PDB entry 8WDV | electron microscopy, 2.24 A resolution | chains L and H of the 36 polymer chains in the assembly

== Chain L ==
Molecule: Reaction center protein L chain
Organism: Allochromatium vinosum DSM 180
UniProtKB: P51762 (RCEL_ALLVD); residue numbers follow UniProt; this construct covers 1-278
Sequence (278 residues; row label = number of the first residue in the row):
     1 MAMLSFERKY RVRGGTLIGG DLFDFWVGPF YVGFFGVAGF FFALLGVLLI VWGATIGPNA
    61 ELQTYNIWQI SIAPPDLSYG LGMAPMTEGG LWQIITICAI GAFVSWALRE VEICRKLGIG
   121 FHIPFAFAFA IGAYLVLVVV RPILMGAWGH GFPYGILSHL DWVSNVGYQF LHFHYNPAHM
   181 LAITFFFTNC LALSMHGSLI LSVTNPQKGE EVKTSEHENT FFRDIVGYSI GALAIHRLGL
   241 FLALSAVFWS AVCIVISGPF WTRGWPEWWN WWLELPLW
Disordered / not traced: 1
Swiss-Prot annotation at these positions:
  - binding site ((7R,8Z)-bacteriochlorophyll b): His159, His179
  - binding site (Fe cation): His196, His236
  - binding site (a ubiquinone): Phe222
Bound ions: Fe ion: His196, His236 (shared with 3 residues of chain M)
Small-molecule neighbours:
  - bacteriochlorophyll a (BCL), molecule 1: Val47, Ile50, Phe103, Tyr134, Leu137, Phe152, Ile156, Leu157, His159, Leu160, Trp162, Val163
  - bacteriochlorophyll a (BCL), molecule 2: Phe103, Phe127, Ala130, Ile131, Ala133, Tyr134, Leu137, Trp162, Val163, Ser164, Val166, Gly167, Tyr168, Phe173, His174, His179, Ala182, Ile183, Phe186, Phe187, Val247, Ser250, Ala251, Cys253, Ile254
  - bacteriochlorophyll a (BCL), molecule 3: Val163, Tyr168, His174, Phe187
  - bacteriochlorophyll a (BCL), molecule 4: His174, His179, Met180, Ile183, Thr184, Phe187, Thr188, Leu191
  - bacteriopheophytin a (BPH), molecule 1: Phe42, Ala43, Gly46, Ile50, Ile95, Cys98, Ala99, Ala102, Phe103, Trp106, Glu110, Ile123, Ala126, Phe127, Phe129, Ala130, Tyr134, Phe152, Tyr154, Gly155, Ile156, His159, Phe186, Ala243, Leu244, Val247
  - bacteriopheophytin a (BPH), molecule 2: Phe187, Cys190, Leu191, Ser194, Met195, Ile225, Val226
  - menaquinone 8 (MQ8): Phe30, Phe40, Ala43, Leu44, Val47, Trp106
  - Ubiquinone-8 (UQ8), molecule 1: Val37, Ala38, Phe41, Phe42, Leu45, Leu81, Gly82, Met83, Gln93, Ile94, Thr96, Ile97, Cys98, Ile100, Val139, Trp148
  - Ubiquinone-8 (UQ8), molecule 2: Leu181, Thr184, Phe185, Thr188, Ala192, Met195, His196, Leu199, Ile200, Glu218, Asn219, Phe222, Val226, Tyr228, Ser229, Ile230, Gly231, Ala232, Ile235, Leu238, Leu242
  - Ubiquinone-8 (UQ8), molecule 3: Trp269, Trp271, Trp272, Leu277, Trp278
  - Z41 ((2S)-3-hydroxypropane-1,2-diyl dihexadecanoate): Phe129, Gly132, Ala133, Val136, Val140, Phe248, Ala251, Val255, Ile256, Phe260

== Chain H ==
Molecule: Photosynthetic reaction center H subunit
Organism: Allochromatium vinosum DSM 180
UniProtKB: D3RPF6 (D3RPF6_ALLVD); residue numbers follow UniProt; this construct covers 1-259
Sequence (259 residues; row label = number of the first residue in the row):
     1 MSAAITEYMD VAQLTIWAFW FFFAGLIIYL RREDKREGYP LDSDRTERSG GRVKVVGFPD
    61 LAEPKTFVLP HNAGTVMAPR VEAPTSINAT PVAPFPGAPF EPNGDPMLSG FGPSASPDRA
   121 KHCDLTFEGL PKIVPLRVAT DFSIAERDPD PRGMTVVGLD GEVAGTVSDV WVDRSEPQIR
   181 YLEVKVAAGG KNVLLPIGFS RFDKKARKVK VAAIKAAHFA NVPTLAKPDQ ITLYEEDKVC
   241 AYYAGGKLYA TAERAGPLL
Modified positions: Met1 (N-formylmethionine; FME)

== Interface between chain L and chain H ==
Contacting residue pairs - 80 pairs, chain L then chain H:
  Ala2(L) - Leu41(H)  hydrophobic
  Ala2(L) - Asp42(H)
  Ala2(L) - Ser43(H)
  Ala2(L) - Val55(H)  hydrophobic
  Met3(L) - Leu41(H)
  Met3(L) - Asp42(H)  hydrogen bond (backbone-backbone)
  Leu4(L) - Gly38(H)
  Leu4(L) - Tyr39(H)  hydrophobic
  Leu4(L) - Leu41(H)  hydrophobic
  Ser5(L) - Gly38(H)  hydrogen bond (backbone-backbone)
  Ser5(L) - Pro40(H)
  Ser5(L) - Glu82(H)  hydrogen bond
  Phe6(L) - Gly38(H)
  Arg8(L) - Asp42(H)  salt bridge
  Arg8(L) - Ile87(H)
  Arg8(L) - Phe111(H)
  Lys9(L) - Ile87(H)
  Lys9(L) - Phe111(H)
  Lys9(L) - Gly112(H)  hydrogen bond (backbone-backbone)
  Lys9(L) - Ala115(H)
  Lys9(L) - Ser116(H)
  Lys9(L) - Pro117(H)
  Tyr10(L) - Gly112(H)
  Tyr10(L) - Ala115(H)
  Tyr10(L) - Pro117(H)
  Arg11(L) - Phe100(H)  hydrogen bond (backbone-backbone)
  Arg11(L) - Phe111(H)
  Val12(L) - Pro99(H)
  Val12(L) - Phe100(H)
  Val12(L) - Phe111(H)  hydrophobic
  Val12(L) - Gly112(H)
  Val12(L) - Pro113(H)
  Val12(L) - Leu248(H)  hydrophobic
  Val12(L) - Tyr249(H)
  Arg13(L) - Val92(H)
  Arg13(L) - Pro99(H)
  Arg13(L) - Phe100(H)  hydrogen bond (backbone-backbone)
  Arg13(L) - Glu101(H)  salt bridge
  Gly14(L) - Ala255(H)
  Gly15(L) - Leu248(H)
  Gly15(L) - Ala255(H)  hydrogen bond (backbone-backbone)
  Thr16(L) - Ala255(H)
  Thr16(L) - Gly256(H)
  Thr16(L) - Pro257(H)
  Leu17(L) - Pro257(H)
  Leu17(L) - Leu258(H)  hydrogen bond (backbone-backbone)
  Leu17(L) - Leu259(H)
  Ile18(L) - Pro257(H)  hydrophobic
  Ile18(L) - Leu259(H)
  Gly19(L) - Pro257(H)
  Gly19(L) - Leu259(H)
  Gly20(L) - Pro257(H)
  Asp24(L) - Pro99(H)
  Phe25(L) - Phe95(H)  hydrophobic
  Phe25(L) - Gly97(H)
  Trp26(L) - Gly97(H)  hydrogen bond (backbone-backbone)
  Trp26(L) - Pro99(H)  hydrophobic
  Arg115(L) - Leu248(H)
  Arg115(L) - Arg254(H)  hydrogen bond (side chain-backbone)
  Arg115(L) - Gly256(H)
  Lys116(L) - Pro113(H)
  Leu117(L) - Pro113(H)
  Gly118(L) - Pro113(H)
  Thr204(L) - Phe67(H)
  Asn205(L) - Lys65(H)  hydrogen bond
  Glu211(L) - Val68(H)
  Glu211(L) - Pro70(H)
  Glu211(L) - His71(H)
  Val212(L) - Phe67(H)  hydrophobic
  Val212(L) - Val68(H)  hydrogen bond (backbone-backbone)
  Val212(L) - Pro70(H)
  Thr214(L) - Phe127(H)
  Glu216(L) - Thr126(H)
  Glu216(L) - Phe127(H)  hydrogen bond (side chain-backbone)
  Glu216(L) - Ser175(H)  hydrogen bond
  His217(L) - Phe127(H)
  Asn219(L) - Glu176(H)  hydrogen bond
  Gly231(L) - Glu176(H)
  Ala232(L) - Glu176(H)  hydrogen bond (backbone-side chain)
  Leu233(L) - Gln178(H)
Interface residues without a listed pair, chain L (38 interface residues in all): Glu210, Ser215
Interface residues without a listed pair, chain H (48 interface residues in all): Glu37, Leu69, Pro96, Ala98, Pro102, Glu128, Lys132, Ala244, Lys247

== In short ==
38 residues of chain L face 48 of chain H across their interface, with 16 hydrogen bonds and 2 salt bridges.
Polar pairs include Arg8(L)-Asp42(H), Arg13(L)-Glu101(H) and Ser5(L)-Glu82(H).
Chain L is Reaction center protein L chain and chain H is Photosynthetic reaction center H subunit, both from
Allochromatium vinosum DSM 180; the structure, Photosynthetic LH1-RC complex from the purple sulfur bacterium
Allochromatium vinosum purified by Ca2+-DEAE, was determined by electron microscopy, deposited together with
8WDU.
